Entry 9IMM (electron microscopy, 3.22 A resolution); this record covers chains D and R of the 11 polymer chains in the assembly.

== Chain D ==
Name: Non-structural protein 8
Source organism: Severe acute respiratory syndrome coronavirus 2
UniProt: P0DTD1 (R1AB_SARS2); residues 1-198 here correspond to UniProt positions 3943-4140 (UniProt number = residue number + 3942)
Chain sequence (198 residues; row label = number of the first residue in the row):
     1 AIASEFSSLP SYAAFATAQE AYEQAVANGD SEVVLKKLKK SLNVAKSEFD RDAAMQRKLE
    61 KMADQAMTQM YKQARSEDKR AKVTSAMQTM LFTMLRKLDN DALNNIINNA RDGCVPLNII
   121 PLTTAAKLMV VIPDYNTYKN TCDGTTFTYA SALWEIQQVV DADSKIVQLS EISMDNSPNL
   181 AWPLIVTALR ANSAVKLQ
Unresolved in the structure: 1-5, 192-198
Swiss-Prot annotation at these positions:
  - site: Gln198 (Cleavage)

== Chain R ==
Molecule: 59-nt RNA strand
Sequence (59 nucleotides; each row starts with the number of its first residue):
     1 GAUCUACAAG AGAUCAAAAG UUGGUUGGUU UGUUACCUGG GAAGGUAUAA ACCUUCCCC
Unresolved in the structure: 1-13, 59

== Chain D / chain R interface ==
Pairs across the interface - 5 pairs, chain D then chain R:
  Lys40(D) - G40(R)  phosphate contact
  Asn43(D) - U38(R)  sugar contact
  Ser47(D) - U38(R)  sugar contact
  Lys58(D) - U29(R)  salt bridge to the phosphate
  Gln65(D) - G28(R)  sugar contact
Other interface residues (no listed pair), chain D (6 interface residues in all): Val44

== Summary ==
Chain D and chain R form an interface of 6 and 4 residues respectively, with 1 salt bridge. The salt-bridged
pair is Lys58(D)-U29(R).
Chain D is Non-structural protein 8 (Severe acute respiratory syndrome coronavirus 2) and chain R is a 59-nt
RNA strand; the structure, SARS-CoV-2 Replication-Transcription Complex has a dimer architecture (local dRTC)
in post-capping state, was determined by electron microscopy, deposited together with 9IMK and 8XCH.
